PDB entry 1FLE | X-ray diffraction, 1.90 A resolution | chains E and I

== Chain E ==
Name: Elastase
Source organism: Sus scrofa
Notes: EC 3.4.21.36
Reference sequence: P00772 (ELA1_PIG); the construct lacks a stretch of the UniProt sequence and is renumbered around it, so the offset changes along the chain: 16-36 = UniProt 27-47; 37-65 = UniProt 51-79; 66-99 = UniProt 81-114; 100-145 = UniProt 117-162; 5 more segments
Chain sequence (240 residues; row label = number of the first residue in the row; note: 1 number in that range is skipped by the numbering (no residue carries it; nothing is unmodelled there); a row labelled like 36A-36C holds insertion residues (36A, then the next letters in order)):
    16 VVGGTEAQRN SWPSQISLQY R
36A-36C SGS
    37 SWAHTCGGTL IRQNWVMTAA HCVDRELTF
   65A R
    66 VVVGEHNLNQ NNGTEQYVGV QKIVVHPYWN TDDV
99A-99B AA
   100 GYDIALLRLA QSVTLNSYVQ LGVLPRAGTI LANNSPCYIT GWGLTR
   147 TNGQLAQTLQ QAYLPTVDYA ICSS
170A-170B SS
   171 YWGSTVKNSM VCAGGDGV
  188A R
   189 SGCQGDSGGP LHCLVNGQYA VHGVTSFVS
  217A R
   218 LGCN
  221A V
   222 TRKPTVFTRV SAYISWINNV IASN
Construct notes: conflict Asn77 (Asp92 in P00772)
Cystine bridges: Cys42-Cys58, Cys136-Cys201, Cys168-Cys182, Cys191-Cys220

== Chain I ==
Name: Elafin
Source organism: Homo sapiens
Reference sequence: P19957 (ELAF_HUMAN); residues 1-57 here correspond to UniProt positions 61-117 (UniProt number = residue number + 60)
Chain sequence (57 residues; each row starts with the number of its first residue):
     1 AQEPVKGPVS TKPGSCPIIL IRCAMLNPPN RCLKDTDCPG IKKCCEGSCG MACFVPQ
Disordered / not traced: 1-10
Cystine bridges: Cys16-Cys45, Cys23-Cys49, Cys32-Cys44, Cys38-Cys53

== Interface between chain E and chain I ==
Contacting residue pairs - 40 pairs, chain E then chain I:
  Thr41(E) - Met25(I)
  Cys42(E) - Met25(I)  hydrophobic
  His57(E) - Cys23(I)
  His57(E) - Met25(I)
  His57(E) - Cys49(I)
  Cys58(E) - Met25(I)  hydrophobic
  Arg61(E) - Met25(I)
  Arg61(E) - Pro29(I)
  Asp97(E) - Arg31(I)  salt bridge
  Asp97(E) - Ser48(I)  hydrogen bond (backbone-side chain)
  Asp97(E) - Ala52(I)
  Val99(E) - Ile21(I)  hydrophobic
  Val99(E) - Ser48(I)  hydrogen bond (backbone-side chain)
  Val99(E) - Cys49(I)  hydrophobic
  Ala99A(E) - Ile21(I)  hydrophobic
  Leu151(E) - Leu26(I)  hydrophobic
  Trp172(E) - Leu20(I)
  Trp172(E) - Ile21(I)  hydrophobic
  Thr175(E) - Ile21(I)
  Cys191(E) - Ala24(I)
  Gln192(E) - Arg22(I)
  Gln192(E) - Cys23(I)
  Gln192(E) - Ala24(I)
  Gln192(E) - Met25(I)
  Gln192(E) - Leu26(I)
  Gly193(E) - Ala24(I)  hydrogen bond (backbone-backbone)
  Asp194(E) - Ala24(I)  hydrogen bond (backbone-backbone)
  Ser195(E) - Ala24(I)  hydrogen bond (side chain-backbone)
  Ser195(E) - Met25(I)
  Ser214(E) - Cys23(I)
  Ser214(E) - Ala24(I)  hydrogen bond (backbone-backbone)
  Phe215(E) - Ile21(I)  hydrophobic
  Phe215(E) - Arg22(I)
  Val216(E) - Ile21(I)
  Val216(E) - Arg22(I)  hydrogen bond (backbone-backbone)
  Ser217(E) - Leu20(I)
  Arg217A(E) - Ile19(I)  hydrogen bond (side chain-backbone)
  Arg217A(E) - Leu20(I)  hydrogen bond (backbone-backbone)
  Arg217A(E) - Glu46(I)
  Leu218(E) - Leu20(I)  hydrophobic
Also at the interface, not in a pair above, chain E (27 interface residues in all): Asp60, Thr96, Asp98, Leu143, Thr213
Also at the interface, not in a pair above, chain I (17 interface residues in all): Ile18, Asn27, Phe54

== Summary ==
Chain E and chain I form an interface of 27 and 17 residues respectively; the contacts include 9 hydrogen
bonds and 1 salt bridge. Among the polar pairs are Asp97(E)-Arg31(I), Asp97(E)-Ser48(I) and Val99(E)-Ser48(I).
Chain E is Elastase (Sus scrofa) and chain I is Elafin (Homo sapiens); the structure, Crystal structure of
elafin complexed with porcine pancreatic elastase, was determined by X-ray diffraction.
